PDB entry 4DTN | X-ray diffraction, 1.96 A resolution | chains A and P of the 3 polymer chains in the assembly

Chain A:
Name: DNA polymerase
From: Enterobacteria phage RB69
Notes: EC 2.7.7.7
UniProtKB: Q38087 (DPOL_BPR69); residue numbers follow UniProt; this construct covers 1-903
Chain sequence (903 residues; row label = number of the first residue in the row):
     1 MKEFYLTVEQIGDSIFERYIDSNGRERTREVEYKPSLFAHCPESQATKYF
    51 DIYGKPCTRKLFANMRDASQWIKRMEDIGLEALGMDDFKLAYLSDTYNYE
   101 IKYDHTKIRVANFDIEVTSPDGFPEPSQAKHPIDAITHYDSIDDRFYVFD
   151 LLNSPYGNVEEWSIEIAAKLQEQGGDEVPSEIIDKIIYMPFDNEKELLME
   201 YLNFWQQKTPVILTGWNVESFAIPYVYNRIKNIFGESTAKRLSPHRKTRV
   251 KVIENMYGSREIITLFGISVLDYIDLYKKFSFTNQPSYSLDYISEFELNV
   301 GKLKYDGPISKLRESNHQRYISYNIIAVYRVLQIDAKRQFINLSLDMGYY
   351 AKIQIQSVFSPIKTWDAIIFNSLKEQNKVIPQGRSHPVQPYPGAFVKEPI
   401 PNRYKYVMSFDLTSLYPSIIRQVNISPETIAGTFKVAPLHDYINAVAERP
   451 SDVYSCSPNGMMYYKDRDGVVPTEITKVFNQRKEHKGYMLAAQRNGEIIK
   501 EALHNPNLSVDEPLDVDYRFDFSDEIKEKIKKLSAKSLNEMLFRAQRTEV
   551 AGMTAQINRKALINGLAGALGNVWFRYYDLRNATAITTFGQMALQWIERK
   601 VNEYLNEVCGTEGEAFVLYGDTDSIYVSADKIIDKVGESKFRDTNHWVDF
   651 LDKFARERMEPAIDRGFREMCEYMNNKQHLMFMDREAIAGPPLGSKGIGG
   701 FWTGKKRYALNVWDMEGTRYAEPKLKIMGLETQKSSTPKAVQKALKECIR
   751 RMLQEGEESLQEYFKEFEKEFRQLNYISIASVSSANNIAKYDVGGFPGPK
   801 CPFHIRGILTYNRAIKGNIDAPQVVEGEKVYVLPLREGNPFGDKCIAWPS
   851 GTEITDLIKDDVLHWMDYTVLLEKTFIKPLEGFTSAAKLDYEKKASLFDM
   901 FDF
Construct notes: conflict Ala-222 (Asp in Q38087), Ala-327 (Asp in Q38087), Ala-561 (Leu in Q38087), Gly-565 (Ser in Q38087), Ala-567 (Tyr in Q38087)
Curated features (UniProtKB/Swiss-Prot):
  - region: Thr-248 to Thr-264 (Beta hairpin), Lys-705 to Tyr-708 (Binding of DNA in B-conformation), Leu-897 to Phe-903 (Interaction with the polymerase clamp)
  - binding site (Mg(2+)): Asp-114, Glu-116, Asp-411, Leu-412, Asp-623
  - binding site (substrate): Ser-414 to Tyr-416, Arg-482, Lys-560
  - site: Asp-621 (Optimization of metal coordination by the polymerase active site), Lys-706 (Optimization of metal coordination by the polymerase active site), Asp-714 (Essential for viral replication)
  - mutagenesis: Leu-415 (L415A/G: Decreases base selectivity by several hundred fold; L415G/F: Increased misinsertion, increased mismatch extension and inefficient proofreading; L415M: No effect on base selectivity), Asp-621 (D621A: Drastic decrease in the efficiency of incorporation of dGMP), Lys-706 (K706A: Almost complete loss of polymerase activity), Asp-714 (D714A: Complete loss of viral replication)
Bound ions: Ca2+ site 1 near Glu-116 (its only coordinating residue here); Ca2+ site 2: Asp-411, Leu-412, Asp-623 (together with 2'-deoxyadenosine 5'-triphosphate); Ca2+ site 3: Asp-411, Asp-623 (together with 2'-deoxyadenosine 5'-triphosphate); Ca2+ site 4: Asn-505, Asn-507, Lys-531; Ca2+ site 5 near Glu-716 (its only coordinating residue here)
Small-molecule neighbours: 2'-deoxyadenosine 5'-triphosphate (DTP): Asp-411, Leu-412, Thr-413, Ser-414, Leu-415, Tyr-416, Pro-417, Arg-482, Lys-486, Lys-560, Asn-564, Thr-622, Asp-623
From the paper describing this entry:
  - binding site for DNA template: Ile-362, Asn-572

Chain P:
Molecule: DNA primer
Sequence (13 nucleotides; numbered 103 to 115; the number before each row is that of its first residue):
   103 GCGGACTGCTTAA

Interface between chain A and chain P:
Contacting residue pairs (26):
  Asn-284(A) with DT112(P), sugar contact; DT113(P), hydrogen bond to the phosphate
  Asp-621(A) with DA115(P), sugar contact
  Thr-622(A) with DA115(P), sugar contact
  Tyr-626(A) with DA115(P), phosphate contact
  Lys-706(A) with DA114(P), hydrogen bond to the base
  Tyr-708(A) with DA115(P), hydrogen bond to the phosphate
  Met-728(A) with DA114(P), phosphate contact; DA115(P), phosphate contact
  Gly-729(A) with DT113(P), phosphate contact; DA114(P), hydrogen bond to the phosphate
  Gln-733(A) with DT113(P), phosphate contact; DA114(P), phosphate contact
  Lys-734(A) with DT112(P), sugar contact; DT113(P), phosphate contact
  Ser-735(A) with DT113(P), hydrogen bond to the phosphate
  Ser-783(A) with DC111(P), phosphate contact; DT112(P), phosphate contact
  Ser-784(A) with DC111(P), phosphate contact; DT112(P), hydrogen bond to the phosphate
  Asn-786(A) with DC111(P), hydrogen bond to the phosphate
  Lys-790(A) with DG110(P), salt bridge to the phosphate
  Tyr-791(A) with DT109(P), phosphate contact; DG110(P), hydrogen bond to the phosphate
  His-804(A) with DG110(P), phosphate contact; DC111(P), salt bridge to the phosphate
Interface residues without a listed pair, chain A (25 interface residues in all): Asp-623, Lys-726, Ile-727, Ser-736, Val-782, Ala-785, Pro-802, Lys-829

Summary:
The interface between chain A and chain P involves 25 residues on one side and 7 on the other, with 8 hydrogen
bonds and 2 salt bridges. Among the polar pairs are Lys-706(A)/DA114(P), Asn-284(A)/DT113(P) and
Tyr-708(A)/DA115(P). Bound to chain A: 2'-deoxyadenosine 5'-triphosphate. From the paper: a binding site for
DNA template at Ile-362(A) and Asn-572(A).
Here chain A is DNA polymerase (Enterobacteria phage RB69) and chain P is DNA primer. Entry 4DTN (RB69 DNA
Polymerase Ternary Complex with dATP Opposite an Abasic Site and ddA/dT as the Penultimate ...) was determined
by X-ray diffraction (same publication as 4DTJ, 4DTM, 4DTO, 4DTP, 4DTR, 4DTS, 4DTU and 4DTX).
